PDB entry 4O36 | X-ray diffraction, 1.22 A resolution | chains A and B

[Chain A]
Molecule: Ribonuclease pancreatic, S-peptide
Notes: EC 3.1.27.5
UniProtKB: P61823 (RNAS1_BOVIN); residues 1-15 here correspond to UniProt positions 27-41 (UniProt number = residue number + 26)
Chain sequence (15 residues; numbered 1 to 15; the number before each row is that of its first residue):
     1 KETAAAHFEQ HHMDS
Unresolved in the structure: 1
Differences from the reference sequence: engineered mutation His7 (Lys33 in P61823), Gln10 (Arg36 in P61823), His11 (Gln37 in P61823)
Curated features (UniProtKB/Swiss-Prot):
  - active site: His12 (Proton acceptor)
  - glycosylation: Lys1 (N-linked (Glc) (glycation) lysine)

[Chain B]
Molecule: Ribonuclease pancreatic, S-protein
Source organism: Bos taurus
Notes: EC 3.1.27.5
UniProtKB: P61823 (RNAS1_BOVIN); residues 21-124 here correspond to UniProt positions 47-150 (UniProt number = residue number + 26)
Chain sequence (104 residues; each row starts with the number of its first residue):
    21 SSSNYCNQMM KSRNLTKDRC KPVNTFVHES LADVQAVCSQ KNVACKNGQT NCYQSYSTMS
    81 ITDCRETGSS KYPNCAYKTT QANKHIIVAC EGNPYVPVHF DASV
Unresolved in the structure: 21-23
Curated features (UniProtKB/Swiss-Prot):
  - active site: His119 (Proton donor)
  - binding site (substrate): Lys41 to Thr45, Lys66, Arg85
  - glycosylation: Asn34 (N-linked (GlcNAc...) asparagine), Lys37 (N-linked (Glc) (glycation) lysine), Lys41 (N-linked (Glc) (glycation) lysine)
Disulfide bonds: Cys26-Cys84, Cys40-Cys95, Cys58-Cys110, Cys65-Cys72

[Chain A / chain B interface]
Contacting residue pairs - 35 pairs, chain A then chain B:
  Ala4(A) with Val118(B), hydrophobic
  Ala5(A) with Val116(B), hydrophobic; Pro117(B)
  Phe8(A) with Val54(B), hydrophobic; Pro117(B); Val118(B); His119(B); Phe120(B)
  Glu9(A) with Arg33(B); Leu51(B)
  Gln10(A) with Arg33(B), hydrogen bond (backbone-side chain); Asn34(B)
  His11(A) with Arg33(B); Leu35(B); Asn44(B), hydrogen bond (backbone-side chain); Thr45(B); Phe46(B)
  His12(A) with Asn44(B), hydrogen bond; Thr45(B), hydrogen bond (side chain-backbone); Phe46(B); Val47(B), hydrogen bond (backbone-backbone); Phe120(B)
  Met13(A) with Arg33(B), hydrogen bond (backbone-side chain); Val47(B), hydrophobic; Glu49(B); Ser50(B); Leu51(B), hydrophobic; Val54(B), hydrophobic
  Asp14(A) with Tyr25(B), hydrogen bond; Met29(B); Val47(B), hydrogen bond (backbone-backbone); His48(B), salt bridge
  Ser15(A) with Glu49(B), hydrogen bond (side chain-backbone); Ser50(B); Leu51(B)
Also at the interface, not in a pair above, chain B (20 interface residues in all): Val108

[Overview]
The interface between chain A and chain B involves 10 residues on one side and 20 on the other, with 9
hydrogen bonds and 1 salt bridge. Polar contacts include Asp14(A)-His48(B), Gln10(A)-Arg33(B) and
His11(A)-Asn44(B).
Here chain A is Ribonuclease pancreatic, S-peptide and chain B is Ribonuclease pancreatic, S-protein (Bos
taurus). Entry 4O36 (Semisynthetic RNase S1-15-H7/11-Q10) was determined by X-ray diffraction together with
4O37 from the same study.
